Entry 6XE9 (electron microscopy, 4.30 A resolution (low resolution: residue-level contacts below are approximate; hydrogen-bond / salt-bridge calls are withheld)); this record covers chains A and B of the 6 polymer chains in the assembly.

== Chain A ==
Protein: Myosin II heavy chain (smooth muscle)
Organism: Meleagris gallopavo
Notes: EC 5.6.1.8
Chain sequence (1979 residues; row label = number of the first residue in the row):
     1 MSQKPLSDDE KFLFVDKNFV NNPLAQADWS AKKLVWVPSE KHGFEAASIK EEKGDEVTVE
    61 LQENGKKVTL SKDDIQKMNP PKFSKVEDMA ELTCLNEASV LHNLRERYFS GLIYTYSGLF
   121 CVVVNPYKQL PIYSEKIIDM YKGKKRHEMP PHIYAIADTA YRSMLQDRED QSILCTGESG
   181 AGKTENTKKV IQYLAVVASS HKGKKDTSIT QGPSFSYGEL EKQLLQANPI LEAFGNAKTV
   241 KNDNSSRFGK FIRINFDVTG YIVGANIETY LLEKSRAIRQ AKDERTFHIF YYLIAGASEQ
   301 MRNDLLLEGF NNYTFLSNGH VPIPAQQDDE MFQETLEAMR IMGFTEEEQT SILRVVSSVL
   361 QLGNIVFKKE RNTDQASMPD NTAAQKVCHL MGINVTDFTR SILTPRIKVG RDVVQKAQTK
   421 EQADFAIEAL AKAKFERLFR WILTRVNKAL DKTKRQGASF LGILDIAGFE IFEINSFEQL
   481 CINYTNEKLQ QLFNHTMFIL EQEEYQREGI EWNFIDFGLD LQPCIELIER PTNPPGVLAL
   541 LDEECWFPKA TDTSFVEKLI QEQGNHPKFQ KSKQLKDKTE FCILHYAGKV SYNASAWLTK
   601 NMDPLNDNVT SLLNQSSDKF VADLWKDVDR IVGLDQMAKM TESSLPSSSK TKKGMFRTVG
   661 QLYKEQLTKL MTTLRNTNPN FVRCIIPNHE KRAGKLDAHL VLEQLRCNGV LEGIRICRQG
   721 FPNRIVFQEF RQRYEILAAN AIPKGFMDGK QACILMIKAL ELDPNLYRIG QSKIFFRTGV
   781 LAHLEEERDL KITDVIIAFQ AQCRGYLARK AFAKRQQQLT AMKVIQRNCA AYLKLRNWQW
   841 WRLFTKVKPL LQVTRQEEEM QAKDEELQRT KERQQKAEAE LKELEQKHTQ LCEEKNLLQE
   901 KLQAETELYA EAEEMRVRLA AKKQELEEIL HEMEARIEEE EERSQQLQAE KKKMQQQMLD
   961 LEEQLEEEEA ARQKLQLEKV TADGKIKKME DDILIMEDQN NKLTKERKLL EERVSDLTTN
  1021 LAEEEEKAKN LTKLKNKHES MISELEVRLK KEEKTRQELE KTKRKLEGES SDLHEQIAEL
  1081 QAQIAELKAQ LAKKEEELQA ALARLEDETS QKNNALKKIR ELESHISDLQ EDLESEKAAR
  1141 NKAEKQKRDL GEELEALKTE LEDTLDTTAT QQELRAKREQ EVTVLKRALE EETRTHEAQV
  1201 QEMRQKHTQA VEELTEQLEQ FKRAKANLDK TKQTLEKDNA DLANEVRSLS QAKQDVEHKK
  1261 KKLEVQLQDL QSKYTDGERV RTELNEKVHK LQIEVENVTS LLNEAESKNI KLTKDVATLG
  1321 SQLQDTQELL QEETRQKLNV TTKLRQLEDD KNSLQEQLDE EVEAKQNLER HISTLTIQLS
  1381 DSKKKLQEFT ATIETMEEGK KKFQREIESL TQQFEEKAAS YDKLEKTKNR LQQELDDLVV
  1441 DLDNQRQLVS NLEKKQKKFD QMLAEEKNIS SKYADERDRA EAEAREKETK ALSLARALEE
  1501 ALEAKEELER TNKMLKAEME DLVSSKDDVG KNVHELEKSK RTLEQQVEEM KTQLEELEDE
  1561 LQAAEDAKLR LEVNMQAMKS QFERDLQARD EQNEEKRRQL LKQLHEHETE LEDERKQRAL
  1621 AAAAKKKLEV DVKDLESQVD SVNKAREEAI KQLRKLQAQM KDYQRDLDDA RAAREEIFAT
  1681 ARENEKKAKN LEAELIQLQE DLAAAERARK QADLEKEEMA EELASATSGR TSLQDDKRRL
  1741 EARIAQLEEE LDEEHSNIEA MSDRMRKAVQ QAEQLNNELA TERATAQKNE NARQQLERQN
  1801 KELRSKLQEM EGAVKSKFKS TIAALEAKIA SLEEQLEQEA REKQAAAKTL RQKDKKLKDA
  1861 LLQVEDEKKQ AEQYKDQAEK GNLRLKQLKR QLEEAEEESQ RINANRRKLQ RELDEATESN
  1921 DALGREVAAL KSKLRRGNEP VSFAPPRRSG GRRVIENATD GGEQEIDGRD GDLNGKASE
Unresolved in the structure: 1-23, 205-210, 635-655, 955-1396, 1676-1979
From the paper describing this entry:
  - conformationally variable residues (domain motion): L790

== Chain B ==
Protein: Myosin light chain smooth muscle isoform
Organism: Meleagris gallopavo
Reference sequence: Q6W5H0 (Q6W5H0_MELGA); residues 0-150 here correspond to UniProt positions 1-151 (UniProt number = residue number + 1)
Chain sequence (151 residues; numbered 0 to 150; the number before each row is that of its first residue; numbering starts at 0):
     0 MCDFSEEQTA EFKEAFQLFD RTGDGKILYS QCGDVMRALG QNPTNAEVMK VLGNPKSDEM
    60 NLKTLNFEQF LPMMQTIAKN KDQGCFEDYV EGLRVFDKEG NGTVMGAEIR HVLVTLGEKM
   120 TEEEVEQLVA GHEDSNGCIN YEELVRMVLS G
Unresolved in the structure: 0-2

== Interface between chain A and chain B ==
Residue-residue contacts (65):
  G143(A) - H110(B)
  R162(A) - H110(B)
  Q166(A) - K97(B)
  R168(A) - E98(B)
  R168(A) - M104(B)
  H201(A) - E121(B)
  V258(A) - D133(B)
  V258(A) - S134(B)
  T259(A) - R109(B)
  Y261(A) - E125(B)
  E729(A) - K97(B)
  Q732(A) - V94(B)
  Q732(A) - D96(B)
  Q732(A) - K97(B)
  R733(A) - K97(B)
  I736(A) - V94(B)
  D789(A) - L115(B)
  V795(A) - D87(B)
  I796(A) - L115(B)
  I797(A) - T43(B)
  A798(A) - G83(B)
  A798(A) - Y88(B)
  F799(A) - Y88(B)
  F799(A) - L112(B)
  Q800(A) - L112(B)
  Q800(A) - L115(B)
  Q800(A) - G116(B)
  Q800(A) - E117(B)
  Q800(A) - M119(B)
  A801(A) - N41(B)
  A801(A) - P42(B)
  A801(A) - T43(B)
  Q802(A) - N41(B)
  Q802(A) - G83(B)
  Q802(A) - Y88(B)
  Q802(A) - V147(B)
  Q802(A) - L148(B)
  C803(A) - V147(B)
  R804(A) - R36(B)
  R804(A) - N44(B)
  R804(A) - E117(B)
  R804(A) - K118(B)
  R804(A) - M119(B)
  R804(A) - E123(B)
  G805(A) - R36(B)
  G805(A) - N41(B)
  Y806(A) - M146(B)
  Y806(A) - V147(B)
  Y806(A) - G150(B)
  L807(A) - E123(B)
  A808(A) - D33(B)
  A808(A) - R36(B)
  A808(A) - A37(B)
  R809(A) - R36(B)
  R809(A) - A37(B)
  R809(A) - G39(B)
  R809(A) - N41(B)
  R809(A) - G150(B)
  F812(A) - L17(B)
  F812(A) - F18(B)
  F812(A) - A37(B)
  R815(A) - F18(B)
  R815(A) - R20(B)
  Q816(A) - L17(B)
  L819(A) - L17(B)
Interface residues without a listed pair, chain A (33 interface residues in all): I792
Interface residues without a listed pair, chain B (43 interface residues in all): A14, V34, F95, G99, L127, G136, V144

== Overview ==
Chain A and chain B form an interface of 33 and 43 residues respectively. From the paper: conformational
variability at L790(A).
Here chain A is Myosin II heavy chain (smooth muscle) and chain B is Myosin light chain smooth muscle isoform,
both from Meleagris gallopavo. Entry 6XE9 (10S myosin II (smooth muscle)) was determined by electron
microscopy.
